5T8D - chains A and B of the 3 polymer chains in the assembly; structure by X-ray diffraction, 2.15 A resolution.

Chain A:
Molecule: I-OnuI_e-vHIVInt_v2
Source organism: synthetic construct
Sequence (296 residues; numbered 6 to 301; the number before each row is that of its first residue):
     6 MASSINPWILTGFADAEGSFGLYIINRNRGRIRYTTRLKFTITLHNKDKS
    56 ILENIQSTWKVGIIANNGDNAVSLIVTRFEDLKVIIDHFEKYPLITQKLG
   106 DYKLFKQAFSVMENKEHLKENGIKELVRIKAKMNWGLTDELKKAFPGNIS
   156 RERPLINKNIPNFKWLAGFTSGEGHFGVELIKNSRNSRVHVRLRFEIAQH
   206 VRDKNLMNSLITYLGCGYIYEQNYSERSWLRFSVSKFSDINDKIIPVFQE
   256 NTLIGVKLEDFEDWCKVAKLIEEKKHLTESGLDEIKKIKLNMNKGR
Not modelled in the structure: 6, 34-36
From the paper describing this entry:
  - specificity-determining residues: Lys44
  - binding site for the 26-nt DNA strand (chain B): Arg42, Lys44

Chain B:
Molecule: 26-nt DNA strand
Sequence (26 nucleotides; row label = number of the first residue in the row):
     1 GGGAATGGCAGTATTCATCCACAATG

Chain A / chain B interface:
Residue-residue contacts (57; chain A residue first):
  Glu22(A) with DA17(B), phosphate contact
  Ile37(A) with DA4(B), phosphate contact
  Thr40(A) with DA4(B), phosphate contact
  Arg42(A) with DT6(B), base contact; DG7(B), hydrogen bond to the base; DG8(B), base contact
  Lys44(A) with DC9(B), base contact
  Ile68(A) with DG7(B), sugar contact; DG8(B), base contact
  Ala70(A) with DG8(B), sugar contact; DC9(B), base contact
  Asn71(A) with DC9(B), sugar contact; DA10(B), phosphate contact
  Asn72(A) with DA10(B), hydrogen bond to the base; DG11(B), hydrogen bond to the base
  Gly73(A) with DA10(B), hydrogen bond to the phosphate
  Ile80(A) with DC9(B), base contact
  Thr82(A) with DT6(B), sugar contact; DG7(B), phosphate contact
  Arg83(A) with DT6(B), hydrogen bond to the phosphate; DG7(B), salt bridge to the phosphate
  Phe84(A) with DT6(B), hydrogen bond to the phosphate
  His122(A) with DA5(B), salt bridge to the phosphate
  Trp140(A) with DA13(B), sugar contact; DT14(B), sugar contact
  Gly177(A) with DA17(B), phosphate contact
  Glu178(A) with DC16(B), phosphate contact; DA17(B), sugar contact
  Gly179(A) with DA17(B), sugar contact; DT18(B), phosphate contact
  His180(A) with DA17(B), sugar contact; DT18(B), salt bridge to the phosphate; DC19(B), phosphate contact
  Glu184(A) with DC19(B), base contact; DC20(B), hydrogen bond to the base
  Lys187(A) with DA21(B), salt bridge to the phosphate
  Arg197(A) with DA21(B), base contact
  Arg199(A) with DC20(B), base contact
  Glu201(A) with DT18(B), base contact
  Ala203(A) with DC16(B), sugar contact
  Gln204(A) with DC16(B), phosphate contact
  His205(A) with DT15(B), phosphate contact; DC16(B), hydrogen bond to the phosphate
  Arg232(A) with DT14(B), sugar contact; DT15(B), salt bridge to the phosphate
  Trp234(A) with DC16(B), base contact; DA17(B), base contact
  Arg236(A) with DT18(B), hydrogen bond to the base; DC19(B), base contact
  Lys262(A) with DA17(B), phosphate contact; DT18(B), salt bridge to the phosphate
  Lys294(A) with DC20(B), salt bridge to the phosphate
  Met297(A) with DC19(B), phosphate contact
  Asn298(A) with DT18(B), phosphate contact; DC19(B), hydrogen bond to the phosphate
  Lys299(A) with DT18(B), phosphate contact; DC19(B), hydrogen bond to the phosphate
Interface residues without a listed pair, chain A (40 interface residues in all): Leu123, Phe181, Ile186, Gly300
Interface residues without a listed pair, chain B (19 interface residues in all): DC22, DA23

Summary:
40 residues of chain A face 19 of chain B across their interface, with 11 hydrogen bonds and 7 salt bridges.
Among the polar pairs are Arg42(A)-DG7(B), Asn72(A)-DA10(B) and Asn72(A)-DG11(B). From the paper: a binding
site for the 26-nt DNA strand (chain B) at Arg42(A) and Lys44(A); the specificity determinant Lys44(A).
Chain A is I-OnuI_e-vHIVInt_v2 (synthetic construct) and chain B is a 26-nt DNA strand; the structure,
Engineered variant of I-OnuI meganuclease targeting the HIV integrase gene; harbors 47 point mutations
relative to ..., was determined by X-ray diffraction (same publication as 5V0Q).
